Entry 1HW9 (X-ray diffraction, 2.33 A resolution); this record covers chains A and C of the 4 polymer chains in the assembly.

# Chain A (and C)
Molecule: Hmg-CoA reductase
Organism: Homo sapiens
Notes: EC 1.1.1.34; fragment: catalytic portion; chain C of this document is another copy of the same molecule, construct and numbering; everything in this record applies to it too
Reference sequence: P04035 (HMDH_HUMAN); residues 426-888 here = UniProt positions 426-888
Chain sequence (467 residues; row label = number of the first residue in the row):
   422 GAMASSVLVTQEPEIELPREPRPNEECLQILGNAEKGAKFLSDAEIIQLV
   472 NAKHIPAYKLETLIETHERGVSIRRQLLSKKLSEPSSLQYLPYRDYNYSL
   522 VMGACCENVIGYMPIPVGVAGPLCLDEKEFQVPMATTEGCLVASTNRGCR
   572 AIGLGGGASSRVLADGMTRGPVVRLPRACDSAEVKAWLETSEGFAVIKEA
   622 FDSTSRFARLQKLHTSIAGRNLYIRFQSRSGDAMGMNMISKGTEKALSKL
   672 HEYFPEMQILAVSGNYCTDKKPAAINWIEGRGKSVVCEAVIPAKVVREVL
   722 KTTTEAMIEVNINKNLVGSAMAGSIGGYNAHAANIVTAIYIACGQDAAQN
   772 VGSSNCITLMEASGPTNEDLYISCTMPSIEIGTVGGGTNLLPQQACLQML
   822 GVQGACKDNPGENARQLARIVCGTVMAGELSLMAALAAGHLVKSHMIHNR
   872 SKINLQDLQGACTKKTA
Disordered / not traced: 422-441, 449-459, 861-888 (chain C: 422-462, 469-477, 861-888)
Sequence notes: insertion (422-425); engineered mutation I485 (Met in P04035)
Residues lining bound ligands:
  - ADP (adenosine-5'-diphosphate), molecule 1: Y479, E528, N529
  - ADP, molecule 2: A564, N567, R568, R571, E719, K722
  - Simvastatin acid (SIM), molecule 1: E559, C561, L562, S565, K735, A751, H752, N755, L853, L857
  - Simvastatin acid (SIM), molecule 2: R590, N658, S661, V683, S684, N686, C688, D690, K691, K692

# Interface between chain A and chain C
Residue-residue contacts (19; chain A residue first):
  W698(A) with A741(C), hydrogen bond (side chain-backbone); M742(C)
  I699(A) with M742(C); A743(C)
  I733(A) with I733(C), hydrophobic
  V738(A) with L737(C), hydrophobic; L780(C), hydrophobic
  A741(A) with W698(C), hydrogen bond (backbone-side chain); Y749(C)
  M742(A) with W698(C); I699(C)
  A743(A) with I699(C)
  G744(A) with I746(C)
  I746(A) with G744(C); I746(C), hydrophobic
  Y749(A) with A741(C); Y749(C), hydrogen bond
  I778(A) with V738(C), hydrophobic
  L780(A) with V738(C), hydrophobic
Also at the interface, not in a pair above, chain A (16 interface residues in all): E730, L737, S745, E782
Also at the interface, not in a pair above, chain C (16 interface residues in all): E730, S745, I778, E782

# In short
Chain A and chain C each contribute 16 residues to their interface; the contacts include 3 hydrogen bonds.
Polar contacts include W698(A)-A741(C) and Y749(A)-Y749(C). Chain A binds ADP and Simvastatin acid.
Chain A and chain C are both Hmg-CoA reductase (Homo sapiens); the structure, Complex of the catalytic portion
of human hmg-CoA reductase with simvastatin, was determined by X-ray diffraction (same publication as 1HW8,
1HWI, 1HWJ, 1HWK and 1HWL).
